7TMM - chains I and J of the 16 polymer chains in the assembly; structure by electron microscopy, 3.50 A resolution.

== Chain I ==
Name: V-ATPase subunit E
Source organism: Saccharomyces cerevisiae
Reference sequence: A0A6A5Q7Y8 (A0A6A5Q7Y8_YEASX); residue numbers follow UniProt; this construct covers 1-233
Chain sequence (233 residues; numbered 1 to 233; the number before each row is that of its first residue):
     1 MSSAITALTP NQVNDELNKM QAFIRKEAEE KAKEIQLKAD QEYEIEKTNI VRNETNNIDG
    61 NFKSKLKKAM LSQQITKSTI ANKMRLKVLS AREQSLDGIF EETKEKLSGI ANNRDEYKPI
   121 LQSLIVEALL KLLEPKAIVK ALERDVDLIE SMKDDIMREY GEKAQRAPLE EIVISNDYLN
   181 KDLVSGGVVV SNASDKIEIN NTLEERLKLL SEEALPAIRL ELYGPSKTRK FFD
Unresolved in the structure: 1-11, 232-233

== Chain J ==
Name: V-type proton ATPase subunit G
Source organism: Saccharomyces cerevisiae
Reference sequence: A0A6L0ZI53 (A0A6L0ZI53_YEASX); residues 1-114 here = UniProt positions 1-114
Chain sequence (114 residues; numbered 1 to 114; the number before each row is that of its first residue):
     1 MSQKNGIATL LQAEKEAHEI VSKARKYRQD KLKQAKTDAA KEIDSYKIQK DKELKEFEQK
    61 NAGGVGELEK KAEAGVQGEL AEIKKIAEKK KDDVVKILIE TVIKPSAEVH INAL
Unresolved in the structure: 1-4, 113-114

== Interface between chain I and chain J ==
Contacting residue pairs (39):
  Asn18(I) - Gly6(J)
  Asn18(I) - Leu10(J)
  Arg25(I) - Ala17(J)
  Glu29(I) - Ile20(J)
  Ala32(I) - Ala24(J)
  Gln36(I) - Ala24(J)
  Ala39(I) - Arg28(J)
  Tyr43(I) - Ala35(J)
  Lys47(I) - Ala35(J)
  Lys47(I) - Ala39(J)
  Val88(I) - Glu79(J)
  Ser95(I) - Ala87(J)
  Ile99(I) - Lys91(J)
  Ile99(I) - Val94(J)  hydrophobic
  Ile99(I) - Val95(J)
  Ile99(I) - Leu98(J)  hydrophobic
  Phe100(I) - Leu98(J)  hydrophobic
  Thr103(I) - Val95(J)
  Thr103(I) - Ile99(J)
  Lys106(I) - Val95(J)
  Lys106(I) - Ile99(J)
  Leu107(I) - Ile99(J)  hydrophobic
  Ile120(I) - Ile103(J)  hydrophobic
  Ser123(I) - Pro105(J)
  Glu127(I) - Ala107(J)
  Leu130(I) - Ala107(J)  hydrophobic
  Leu130(I) - Glu108(J)
  Leu130(I) - Val109(J)  hydrophobic
  Ala164(I) - Val109(J)  hydrophobic
  Leu203(I) - Val102(J)  hydrophobic
  Arg206(I) - Val102(J)  hydrogen bond (side chain-backbone)
  Arg206(I) - Lys104(J)
  Leu210(I) - Leu98(J)  hydrophobic
  Leu210(I) - Thr101(J)
  Leu210(I) - Val102(J)  hydrophobic
  Ile218(I) - Leu98(J)  hydrophobic
  Glu221(I) - Lys90(J)
  Leu222(I) - Lys90(J)  hydrogen bond (backbone-side chain)
  Leu222(I) - Val94(J)  hydrophobic
Other interface residues (no listed pair), chain I (36 interface residues in all): Ala22, Asp40, Val51, Glu54, Ile58, Phe62, Met84, Glu102, Leu207, Tyr223
Other interface residues (no listed pair), chain J (34 interface residues in all): Ile7, Ala13, Val21, Lys31, Ile43, Lys47, Lys50, Val76, Ile86, Ser106

== Summary ==
36 residues of chain I face 34 of chain J across their interface; the contacts include 2 hydrogen bonds. Polar
contacts include Arg206(I)-Val102(J) and Leu222(I)-Lys90(J).
Chain I is V-ATPase subunit E and chain J is V-type proton ATPase subunit G, both from Saccharomyces
cerevisiae; the structure, Complete V1 Complex from Saccharomyces cerevisiae, was determined by electron
microscopy together with 7TMO, 7TMP, 7TMQ, 7TMR, 7TMS and 7TMT from the same study.
